6VN5 - chain A; structure by X-ray diffraction, 2.90 A resolution.

# Chain A
Molecule: Ubiquitin carboxyl-terminal hydrolase 7
Organism: Homo sapiens
Notes: EC 3.4.19.12
Reference sequence: Q93009 (UBP7_HUMAN); residues 207-555 here = UniProt positions 207-555
Chain sequence (350 residues; numbered 206 to 555; the number before each row is that of its first residue):
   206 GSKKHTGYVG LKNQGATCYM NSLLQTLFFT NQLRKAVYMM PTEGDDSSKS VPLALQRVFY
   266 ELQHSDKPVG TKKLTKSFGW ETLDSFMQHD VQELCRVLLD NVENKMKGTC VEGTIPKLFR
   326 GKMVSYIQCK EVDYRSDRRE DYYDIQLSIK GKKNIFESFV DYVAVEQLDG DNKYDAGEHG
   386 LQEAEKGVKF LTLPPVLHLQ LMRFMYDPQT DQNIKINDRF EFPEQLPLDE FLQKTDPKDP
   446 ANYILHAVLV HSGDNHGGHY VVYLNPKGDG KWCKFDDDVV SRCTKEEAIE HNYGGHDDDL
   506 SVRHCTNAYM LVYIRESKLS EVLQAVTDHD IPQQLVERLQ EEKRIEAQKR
Unresolved in the structure: 206, 501-510, 554-555
Construct notes: expression tag (206)
Residues lining bound ligands: R41 ([(2R)-7-(2-aminopyridin-4-yl)-5-chloro-2,3-dihydro-1-benzofuran-2-yl](piperazin-1-yl)methanone): Y224, F291, M292, H294, D295, V296, Q297, Q405, R408, F409, K420, H456, N460, H461, Y465, N512, Y514

# Summary
Bound to chain A: compound R41.
Chain A is Ubiquitin carboxyl-terminal hydrolase 7 (Homo sapiens); the structure, USP7 in complex with ligand
compound 7, was determined by X-ray diffraction, deposited together with 6VN2, 6VN3, 6VN4 and 6VN6.
